8UPL - chains D1 and E1 of the 204 polymer chains in the assembly; structure by electron microscopy, 5.40 A resolution (low resolution: residue-level contacts below are approximate; hydrogen-bond / salt-bridge calls are withheld).

# Chain D1 (and E1)
Name: Flagellar motor switch protein FliN
From: Salmonella enterica subsp. enterica serovar Typhimurium
Notes: chain E1 of this document is another copy of the same molecule, construct and numbering; everything in this record applies to it too
Reference sequence: P26419 (FLIN_SALTY); residues 1-137 here = UniProt positions 1-137
Sequence (137 residues; numbered 1 to 137; the number before each row is that of its first residue):
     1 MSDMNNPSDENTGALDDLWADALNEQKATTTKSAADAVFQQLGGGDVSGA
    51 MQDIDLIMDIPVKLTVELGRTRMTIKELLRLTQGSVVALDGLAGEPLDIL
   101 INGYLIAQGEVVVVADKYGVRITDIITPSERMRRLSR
Not modelled in the structure: 1-54 (chain E1: 1-55, 135-137)

# Chain D1 / chain E1 interface
Pairs across the interface (13; chain D1 residue first):
  Leu-56(D1) with Ile-125(E1); Ile-126(E1)
  Asp-59(D1) with Tyr-104(E1)
  Pro-61(D1) with Asn-102(E1); Tyr-104(E1)
  Val-62(D1) with Asn-102(E1)
  Ile-101(D1) with Ile-60(E1)
  Asn-102(D1) with Ile-60(E1); Pro-61(E1)
  Tyr-104(D1) with Asp-59(E1); Ile-60(E1)
  Ile-125(D1) with Leu-56(E1)
  Ile-126(D1) with Leu-56(E1)
Also at the interface, not in a pair above, chain D1 (12 interface residues in all): Ile-60, Lys-63, Ile-106
Also at the interface, not in a pair above, chain E1 (10 interface residues in all): Val-62, Ile-101

# In short
Chain D1 and chain E1 form an interface of 12 and 10 residues respectively.
Chain D1 and chain E1 are both Flagellar motor switch protein FliN (Salmonella enterica subsp. enterica
serovar Typhimurium); the structure, Cryo-EM structure of a Clockwise locked form of the Salmonella enterica
Typhimurium flagellar C-ring, with C34 ..., was determined by electron microscopy, deposited together with
8UCS, 8UMD, 8UMX and 8UOX.
